PDB entry 8FS8 | electron microscopy, 3.04 A resolution | chains D and E of the 11 polymer chains in the assembly

# Chain D
Molecule: Replication factor C subunit 2
Source organism: Saccharomyces cerevisiae
Reference sequence: P40348 (RFC2_YEAST); numbering as in UniProt (aligned over 1-353)
Sequence (353 residues; each row starts with the number of its first residue):
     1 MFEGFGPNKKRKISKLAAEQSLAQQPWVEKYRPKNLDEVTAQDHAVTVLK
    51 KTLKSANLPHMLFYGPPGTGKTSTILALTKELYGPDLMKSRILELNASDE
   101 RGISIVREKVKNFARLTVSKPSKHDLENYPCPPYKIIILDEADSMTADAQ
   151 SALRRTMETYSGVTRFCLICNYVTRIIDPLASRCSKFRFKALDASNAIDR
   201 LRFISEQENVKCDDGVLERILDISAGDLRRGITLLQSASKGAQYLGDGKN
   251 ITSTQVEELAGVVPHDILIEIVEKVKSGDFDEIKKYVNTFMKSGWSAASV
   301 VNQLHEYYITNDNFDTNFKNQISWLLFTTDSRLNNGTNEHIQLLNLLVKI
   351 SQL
Disordered / not traced: 1-23
Ion coordination: Mg2+: T72 (together with ATP-gamma-S)
Ligand contacts:
  - ATP-gamma-S (AGS; phosphothiophosphoric acid-adenylate ester), molecule 1: V28, Y31, R32, P33, E38, V39, T40, Q42, P67, G68, T69, G70, K71, T72, S73, D140, N171, L192, R200, L228, R229, I232
  - ATP-gamma-S (AGS), molecule 2: R154, P179, R183

# Chain E
Molecule: Replication factor C subunit 5
Source organism: Saccharomyces cerevisiae
Reference sequence: P38251 (RFC5_YEAST); residue numbers follow UniProt; this construct covers 1-354
Sequence (354 residues; each row starts with the number of its first residue):
     1 MSLWVDKYRPKSLNALSHNEELTNFLKSLSDQPRDLPHLLLYGPNGTGKK
    51 TRCMALLESIFGPGVYRLKIDVRQFVTASNRKLELNVVSSPYHLEITPSD
   101 MGNNDRIVIQELLKEVAQMEQVDFQDSKDGLAHRYKCVIINEANSLTKDA
   151 QAALRRTMEKYSKNIRLIMVCDSMSPIIAPIKSRCLLIRCPAPSDSEIST
   201 ILSDVVTNERIQLETKDILKRIAQASNGNLRVSLLMLESMALNNELALKS
   251 SSPIIKPDWIIVIHKLTRKIVKERSVNSLIECRAVLYDLLAHCIPANIIL
   301 KELTFSLLDVETLNTTNKSSIIEYSSVFDERLSLGNKAIFHLEGFIAKVM
   351 CCLD
Disordered / not traced: 1, 77-81, 119-134
Ligand contacts:
  - ADP (adenosine-5'-diphosphate): V5, D6, Y8, R9, P10, A15, L16, S17, H18, P44, N45, G46, T47, G48, K49, K50, T51, R52, I201, L230, R231, L234
  - ATP-gamma-S (AGS; phosphothiophosphoric acid-adenylate ester): R155, E159, P180, R184

# How chain D and chain E interact
Residue-residue contacts (99):
  Q24(D) with R34(E); D35(E), hydrogen bond (backbone-side chain); Y135(E), hydrogen bond (backbone-side chain)
  Q25(D) with D35(E), hydrogen bond (backbone-side chain)
  P26(D) with S162(E); R166(E)
  E29(D) with E159(E); S162(E)
  R32(D) with E159(E), salt bridge
  T72(D) with R156(E)
  N96(D) with R156(E); K160(E), hydrogen bond
  A97(D) with R106(E), hydrogen bond (backbone-side chain); Q110(E); A152(E)
  S98(D) with Q110(E), hydrogen bond (backbone-side chain); K160(E), hydrogen bond
  E100(D) with Q110(E)
  E141(D) with R155(E), salt bridge; R156(E)
  S144(D) with A152(E)
  N171(D) with R155(E), hydrogen bond
  D227(D) with S183(E), hydrogen bond
  R229(D) with S183(E); R184(E)
  R230(D) with K182(E), hydrogen bond (side chain-backbone); S183(E); L187(E)
  T233(D) with L186(E)
  Q236(D) with D35(E)
  S237(D) with L186(E)
  K240(D) with S28(E), hydrogen bond (backbone-side chain); L29(E); Q32(E); D35(E), hydrogen bond (side chain-backbone); P37(E)
  G241(D) with S28(E)
  Y244(D) with N24(E); K27(E); S28(E); D31(E)
  L259(D) with F25(E), hydrophobic; L187(E)
  A260(D) with L187(E)
  G261(D) with Y42(E)
  F280(D) with L308(E), hydrophobic; K318(E); S319(E)
  D281(D) with K318(E), salt bridge
  K284(D) with L308(E); D309(E), salt bridge
  M291(D) with P44(E)
  K292(D) with P44(E); A192(E), hydrogen bond (backbone-backbone); N227(E), hydrogen bond (side chain-backbone); G228(E)
  S293(D) with R189(E), hydrogen bond (backbone-side chain); P191(E)
  G294(D) with Y42(E); P44(E); R189(E)
  W295(D) with R189(E)
  S296(D) with M174(E)
  R332(D) with E323(E), salt bridge; S326(E); V327(E); E330(E), salt bridge
  L333(D) with S175(E), hydrogen bond (backbone-side chain)
  N335(D) with E330(E); S333(E), hydrogen bond (backbone-side chain); L334(E)
  G336(D) with P176(E); S333(E), hydrogen bond (backbone-side chain)
  T337(D) with D329(E); E330(E); S333(E)
  N338(D) with K301(E)
  E339(D) with S173(E); M174(E); S175(E)
  H340(D) with K301(E); F305(E)
  I341(D) with K301(E); I322(E), hydrophobic; S325(E); S326(E); D329(E)
  Q342(D) with S326(E), hydrogen bond; D329(E), hydrogen bond
  L344(D) with F305(E), hydrophobic; L308(E), hydrophobic; I322(E), hydrophobic
  N345(D) with I322(E); E323(E); S326(E), hydrogen bond
  V348(D) with S319(E)
  K349(D) with E323(E), salt bridge
  Q352(D) with T315(E); S319(E)
Other interface residues (no listed pair), chain D (54 interface residues in all): W27, P67, D140, D143, E258
Other interface residues (no listed pair), chain E (59 interface residues in all): L36, G43, A153, T157, A179, P180, C185

# In short
54 residues of chain D face 59 of chain E across their interface; the contacts include 21 hydrogen bonds and 7
salt bridges. Polar pairs include R32(D)-E159(E), E141(D)-R155(E) and D281(D)-K318(E). One ATP-gamma-S
molecule is bound between chain D and chain E.
Chain D is Replication factor C subunit 2 and chain E is Replication factor C subunit 5, both from
Saccharomyces cerevisiae; the structure, Structure of S. cerevisiae Rad24-RFC loading the 9-1-1 clamp onto a
5-nt gapped DNA (9-1-1 encircling ..., was determined by electron microscopy, deposited together with 8FS3,
8FS4, 8FS5, 8FS6 and 8FS7.
